PDB entry 9MLK | electron microscopy, 2.84 A resolution | chains H and L of the 9 polymer chains in the assembly

# Chain H
Protein: Kenv-4 Fab Heavy Chain
From: Mus musculus
Notes: antibody fragment or engineered binder
Amino-acid sequence (449 residues; row label = number of the first residue in the row):
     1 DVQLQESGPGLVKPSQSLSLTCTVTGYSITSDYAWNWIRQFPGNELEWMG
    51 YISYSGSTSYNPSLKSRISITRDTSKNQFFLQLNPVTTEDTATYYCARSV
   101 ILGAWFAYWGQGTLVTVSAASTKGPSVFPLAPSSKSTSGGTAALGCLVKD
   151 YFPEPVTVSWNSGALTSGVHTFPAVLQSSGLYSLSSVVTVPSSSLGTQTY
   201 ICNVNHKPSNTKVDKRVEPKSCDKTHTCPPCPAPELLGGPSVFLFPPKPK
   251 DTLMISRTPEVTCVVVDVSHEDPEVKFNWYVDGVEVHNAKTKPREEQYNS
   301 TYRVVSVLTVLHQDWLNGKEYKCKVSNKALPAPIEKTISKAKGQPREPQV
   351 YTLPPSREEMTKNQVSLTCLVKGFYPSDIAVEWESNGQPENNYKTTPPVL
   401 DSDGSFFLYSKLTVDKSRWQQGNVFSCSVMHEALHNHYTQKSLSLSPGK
Not modelled in the structure: 121-449
Disulfides: Cys22-Cys96

# Chain L
Protein: Kenv-4 Fab Light Chain
From: Mus musculus
Notes: antibody fragment or engineered binder
Amino-acid sequence (213 residues; numbered 1 to 213; the number before each row is that of its first residue):
     1 DIKMTQSPSLMSASPGEKVTMTCSASSSITYMYWYQQKPRSSPKPWIYLT
    51 SNLASGVPARFSGSGSGTSYSLTISSMEAEDAATYYCQQWSSNPLTFGAG
   101 TKLEIKRTVAAPSVFIFPPSDEQLKSGTASVVCLLNNFYPREAKVQWKVD
   151 NALQSGNSQESVTEQDSKDSTYSLSSTLTLSKADYEKHKVYACEVTHQGL
   201 SSPVTKSFNRGEC
Not modelled in the structure: 107-213
Disulfides: Cys23-Cys87

# How chain H and chain L interact
Residue-residue contacts (39):
  Gln40(H) with Gln37(L), hydrogen bond; Tyr86(L)
  Asn44(H) with Tyr86(L), hydrogen bond (backbone-side chain); Ala99(L)
  Leu46(H) with Phe97(L), hydrophobic
  Trp48(H) with Asn93(L); Pro94(L), hydrophobic; Leu95(L), hydrophobic
  Ser59(H) with Asn93(L), hydrogen bond
  Tyr60(H) with Asn93(L), hydrogen bond (backbone-side chain)
  Asn61(H) with Pro94(L)
  Pro62(H) with Asn93(L); Pro94(L)
  Tyr95(H) with Gln37(L); Ser41(L); Ser42(L)
  Leu102(H) with Tyr31(L); Trp90(L)
  Gly103(H) with Tyr33(L)
  Ala104(H) with Tyr33(L), hydrogen bond (backbone-side chain); Tyr35(L), hydrogen bond (backbone-side chain); Gln88(L), hydrogen bond (backbone-side chain); Trp90(L), hydrophobic; Leu95(L), hydrophobic
  Trp105(H) with Tyr33(L), hydrophobic; Tyr35(L); Pro45(L), hydrophobic; Trp46(L); Ile47(L); Tyr48(L), hydrophobic
  Phe106(H) with Tyr35(L), hydrogen bond (backbone-side chain); Pro45(L); Gln88(L); Leu95(L), hydrophobic; Phe97(L), hydrophobic
  Ala107(H) with Pro45(L)
  Trp109(H) with Tyr35(L), hydrophobic; Pro43(L)
  Gly110(H) with Ser42(L), hydrogen bond (backbone-side chain)
Interface residues without a listed pair, chain H (19 interface residues in all): Ile38, Gln111
Interface residues without a listed pair, chain L (21 interface residues in all): Trp34, Ala54

# Summary
Chain H and chain L form an interface of 19 and 21 residues respectively; the contacts include 9 hydrogen
bonds. Among the polar pairs are Gln40(H)-Gln37(L), Asn44(H)-Tyr86(L) and Ser59(H)-Asn93(L).
Here chain H is Kenv-4 Fab Heavy Chain and chain L is Kenv-4 Fab Light Chain, both from Mus musculus. Entry
9MLK (Post-fusion HERV-K Envelope Protein in complex with Kenv-4 Fab) was determined by electron microscopy
(same publication as 9MLA and 9O4F).
